Entry 7UGP (electron microscopy, 4.20 A resolution (low resolution: residue-level contacts below are approximate; hydrogen-bond / salt-bridge calls are withheld)); this record covers chains A and G of the 18 polymer chains in the assembly.

# Chain A
Name: Envelope glycoprotein gp120
Source organism: Human immunodeficiency virus 1
UniProt: Q2N0S5 (Q2N0S5_9HIV1); aligned to UniProt positions 31-473 over residues 32-506 (the alignment contains insertions or deletions, so no single offset holds)
Amino-acid sequence (443 residues; row label = number of the first residue in the row; note: 34 numbers in that range are skipped by the numbering (no residue carries them; nothing is unmodelled there)):
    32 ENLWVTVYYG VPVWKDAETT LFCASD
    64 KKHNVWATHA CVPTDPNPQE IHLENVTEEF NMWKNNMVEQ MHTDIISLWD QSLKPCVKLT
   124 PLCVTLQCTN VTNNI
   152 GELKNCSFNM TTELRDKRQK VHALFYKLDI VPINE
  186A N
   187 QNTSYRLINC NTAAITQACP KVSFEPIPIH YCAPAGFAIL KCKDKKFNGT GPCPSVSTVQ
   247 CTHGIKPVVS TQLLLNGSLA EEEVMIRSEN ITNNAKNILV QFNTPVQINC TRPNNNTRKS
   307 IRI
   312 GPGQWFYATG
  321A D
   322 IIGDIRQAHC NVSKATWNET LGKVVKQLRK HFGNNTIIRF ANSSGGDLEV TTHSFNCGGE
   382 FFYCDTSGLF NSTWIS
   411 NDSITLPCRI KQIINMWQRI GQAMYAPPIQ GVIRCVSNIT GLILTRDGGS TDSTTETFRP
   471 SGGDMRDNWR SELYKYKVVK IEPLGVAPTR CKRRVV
Sequence notes: conflict Lys64 (Glu63 in Q2N0S5), Arg169 (Lys160 in Q2N0S5), His173 (Tyr164 in Q2N0S5), Ala174 (Ser165 in Q2N0S5), Lys178 (Arg169 in Q2N0S5), Ile181 (Val172 in Q2N0S5), Pro183 (Gln174 in Q2N0S5), Thr189 (Lys188 in Q2N0S5), Ser190 (Glu189 in Q2N0S5), Ala199 (Ser198 in Q2N0S5), Trp316 (Ala313 in Q2N0S5), Asn332 (Thr330 in Q2N0S5), Asp386 (Asn384 in Q2N0S5), Asp462 (Asn459 in Q2N0S5), Ser471 (Gly468 in Q2N0S5), Cys501 (Ala498 in Q2N0S5)
Disulfide bonds: Cys119-Cys205, Cys126-Cys196, Cys218-Cys247, Cys228-Cys239, Cys296-Cys331, Cys378-Cys445, Cys385-Cys418
Glycans and other covalent adducts: N-acetylglucosamine (NAG) linked to Asn88, Asn133, Asn156, Asn160, Asn234, Asn262, Asn276, Asn295, Asn301, Asn363, Asn392, Asn448; glycan linked to Asn332
Reported in the primary citation:
  - post-translational modification sites: Asn276

# Chain G
Name: BG24 mature Fab heavy chain
Source organism: Homo sapiens
Notes: antibody fragment or engineered binder
Amino-acid sequence (120 residues; numbered 2 to 111 plus 10 insertion-coded residues; the number before each row is that of its first residue; a row labelled like 82A-82C holds insertion residues (82A, then the next letters in order)):
     2 VQLVQSRAEV KKPGASVKVS CEASGYNFVD HYIHWVRQAP GQRPQWVGWM N
   52A P
    53 RGGGVAYSQR FQGRVTMTRD TSIDTAYMQL
82A-82C NRL
    83 TSGDTAVYYC ATQVKLDS
100A-100F SAGYPF
   101 DIWGQGTMVT V
Disulfide bonds: Cys22-Cys92

# Interface between chain A and chain G
Residue-residue contacts (32):
  Glu275(A) with Ser100A(G)
  Asn280(A) with Trp47(G); Tyr100D(G)
  Ala281(A) with Tyr33(G); Trp50(G); Tyr100D(G)
  Ser365(A) with Val57(G); Tyr59(G)
  Gly366(A) with Gly55(G); Val57(G)
  Gly367(A) with Gly55(G)
  Asp368(A) with Gly54(G); Gly55(G)
  Val371(A) with Gly54(G); Gly55(G); Gly56(G)
  Gln428(A) with Arg53(G); Gly54(G)
  Ile430(A) with Thr73(G)
  Thr455(A) with Trp50(G)
  Asp457(A) with Trp47(G); Tyr59(G); Gln61(G); Gln64(G)
  Gly458(A) with Gln61(G)
  Gly459(A) with Trp47(G)
  Ser460(A) with Gln61(G); Arg62(G)
  Thr461(A) with Gln61(G)
  Arg469(A) with Gln64(G)
  Ser471(A) with Gly56(G)
  Arg476(A) with Arg53(G)
Also at the interface, not in a pair above, chain A (25 interface residues in all): Lys97, Thr198, Thr465, Glu466, Thr467, Asp474
Also at the interface, not in a pair above, chain G (20 interface residues in all): His35, Ala58, Ser60, Arg71, Ser74

# Overview
25 residues of chain A and 20 residues of chain G are in contact. N-acetylglucosamine is covalently linked to
Asn88(A), Asn133(A), Asn156(A), Asn160(A), Asn234(A) and Asn262(A) and 6 more. The paper reports a
modification site at Asn276(A).
Chain A is Envelope glycoprotein gp120 (Human immunodeficiency virus 1) and chain G is BG24 mature Fab heavy
chain (Homo sapiens); the structure, Cryo-EM structure of BG24 Fabs with an inferred germline light chain and
10-1074 Fabs in complex ..., was determined by electron microscopy together with 7UGM, 7UGQ, 7UGN and 7UGO
from the same study.
